3FWB - chains A and B of the 3 polymer chains in the assembly; structure by X-ray diffraction, 2.50 A resolution.

# Chain A
Protein: Cell division control protein 31
Organism: Saccharomyces cerevisiae
UniProt: P06704 (CDC31_YEAST); residue numbers follow UniProt; this construct covers 1-161
Sequence (161 residues; each row starts with the number of its first residue):
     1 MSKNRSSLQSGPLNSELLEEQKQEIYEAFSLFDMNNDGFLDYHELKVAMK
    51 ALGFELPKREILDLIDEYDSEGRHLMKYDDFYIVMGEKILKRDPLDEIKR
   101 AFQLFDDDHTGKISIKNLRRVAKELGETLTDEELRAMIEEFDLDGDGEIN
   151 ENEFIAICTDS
Unresolved in the structure: 1-8
Swiss-Prot annotation at these positions:
  - binding site (Ca(2+)): D33, N35, D37, E44, D142, D144, D146, E148, E153
  - modified residue: T130 (Phosphothreonine)

# Chain B
Protein: Nuclear mRNA export protein SAC3
Organism: Saccharomyces cerevisiae
UniProt: P46674 (SAC3_YEAST); residue numbers follow UniProt; this construct covers 752-805
Sequence (55 residues; row label = number of the first residue in the row):
   751 GSEANYRKDFIDTMTRELYDAFLHERLYLIYMDSRAELKRNSTLKKKFFE
   801 KWQAS
Unresolved in the structure: 751
Sequence notes: expression tag (751)

# Chain A / chain B interface
Contacting residue pairs (54):
  L18(A) with K797(B)
  E20(A) with K797(B), salt bridge
  E24(A) with R790(B), salt bridge; T793(B)
  E27(A) with K789(B), salt bridge
  L31(A) with R785(B)
  F32(A) with M782(B); A786(B)
  M34(A) with Y778(B)
  E44(A) with M782(B)
  V47(A) with M782(B), hydrophobic; D783(B); A786(B)
  K50(A) with D783(B); A786(B); E787(B), salt bridge
  A51(A) with A786(B); R790(B)
  L52(A) with R790(B)
  G53(A) with R790(B)
  R92(A) with R790(B)
  E97(A) with R790(B), salt bridge; L794(B); K797(B); F798(B)
  I98(A) with F798(B), hydrophobic
  A101(A) with F798(B), hydrophobic
  L104(A) with N791(B)
  F105(A) with F799(B); W802(B), hydrophobic
  I113(A) with W802(B), hydrophobic
  L118(A) with F799(B), hydrophobic; W802(B), hydrophobic
  R120(A) with K795(B)
  V121(A) with K795(B)
  A122(A) with F799(B), hydrophobic
  E124(A) with K795(B), salt bridge
  L125(A) with K796(B); F799(B), hydrophobic
  E127(A) with F799(B)
  L129(A) with F799(B), hydrophobic; Q803(B)
  M137(A) with F799(B), hydrophobic; W802(B), hydrogen bond (backbone-side chain); Q803(B)
  F141(A) with W802(B); S805(B)
  I149(A) with W802(B), hydrophobic
  F154(A) with W802(B), hydrophobic
  I157(A) with W802(B); S805(B)
  C158(A) with F798(B), hydrophobic; K801(B), hydrogen bond (backbone-side chain)
  S161(A) with K801(B)
Also at the interface, not in a pair above, chain A (39 interface residues in all): Q21, H43, R100, I138
Also at the interface, not in a pair above, chain B (23 interface residues in all): L779, S792, E800
Interface features reported in the paper:
  - pairs named by the authors: F105(A)-W802(B) (hydrophobic contact), M137(A)-W802(B) (hydrophobic contact), I138(A)-W802(B) (hydrophobic contact), F141(A)-W802(B) (hydrophobic contact), I149(A)-W802(B) (hydrophobic contact), I157(A)-W802(B) (hydrophobic contact)
  - interface residues, chain B: W802(B)

# Summary
39 residues of chain A and 23 residues of chain B are in contact; the contacts include 2 hydrogen bonds and 6
salt bridges. Among the polar pairs are E20(A)-K797(B), E24(A)-R790(B) and E27(A)-K789(B). The authors report
hydrophobic contacts between F105(A) and W802(B), M137(A) and W802(B) and I138(A) and W802(B) among others.
From the paper: the interface residue W802(B).
Here chain A is Cell division control protein 31 and chain B is Nuclear mRNA export protein SAC3, both from
Saccharomyces cerevisiae. Entry 3FWB (Sac3:Sus1:Cdc31 complex) was determined by X-ray diffraction, deposited
together with 3FWC.
